Entry 5F3W (X-ray diffraction, 3.11 A resolution); this record covers chains C and D of the 6 polymer chains in the assembly.

Chain C:
Molecule: DNA double-strand break repair protein Mre11
Organism: Methanocaldococcus jannaschii DSM 2661
Notes: EC 3.1.-.-
Reference sequence: Q58719 (MRE11_METJA); residues 1-366 here = UniProt positions 1-366
Sequence (386 residues; numbered -19 to 366; the number before each row is that of its first residue; numbers below 1 keep their minus sign (Met-19 is residue -19)):
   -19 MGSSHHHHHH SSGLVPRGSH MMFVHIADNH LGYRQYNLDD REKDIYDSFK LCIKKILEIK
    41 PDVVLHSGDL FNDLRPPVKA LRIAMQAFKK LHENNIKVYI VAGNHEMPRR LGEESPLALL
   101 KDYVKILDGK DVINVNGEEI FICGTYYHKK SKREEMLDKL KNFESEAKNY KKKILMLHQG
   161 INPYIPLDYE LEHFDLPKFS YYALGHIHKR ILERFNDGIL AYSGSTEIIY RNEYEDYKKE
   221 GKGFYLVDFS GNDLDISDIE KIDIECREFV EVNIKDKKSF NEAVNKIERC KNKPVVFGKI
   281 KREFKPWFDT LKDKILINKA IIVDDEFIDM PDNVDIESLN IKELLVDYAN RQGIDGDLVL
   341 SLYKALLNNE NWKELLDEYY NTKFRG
Disordered / not traced: -19 to 0, 306-319, 366
Sequence notes: expression tag (-19 to 0)
Ion coordination: Mg2+ site 1: Asp8, Asp49; Mg2+ site 2 near Asp49 (its only coordinating residue here)
Curated features (UniProtKB/Swiss-Prot):
  - active site: His85 (Proton donor)
  - binding site (Mn(2+)): Asp8, His10, Asp49, Asn84, His158, His186, His188

Chain D:
Molecule: DNA double-strand break repair Rad50 ATPase
Organism: Methanocaldococcus jannaschii DSM 2661
Reference sequence: Q58718 (RAD50_METJA); numbering as in UniProt; present here: 1-190, 825-1005
Sequence (372 residues; each row starts with the number of its first residue; note: 633 numbers in that range are skipped by the numbering (no residue carries them; nothing is unmodelled there)):
     1 MSMILKEIRM NNFKSHVNSR IKFEKGIVAI IGENGSGKSS IFEAVFFALF GAGSNFNYDT
    61 IITKGKKSVY VELDFEVNGN NYKIIREYDS GRGGAKLYKN GKPYATTISA VNKAVNEILG
   121 VDRNMFLNSI YIKQGEIAKF LSLKPSEKLE TVAKLLGIDE FEKCYQKMGE IVKEYEKRLE
   181 RIEGELNYKE
   824 MESLKARLKE MSNLEKEKEK LTKFVEYLDK VRRIFGRNGF QAYLREKYVP LIQKYLNEAF
   884 SEFDLPYSFV ELTKDFEVRV HAPNGVLTID NLSGGEQIAV ALSLRLAIAN ALIGNRVECI
   944 ILDEPTVYLD ENRRAKLAEI FRKVKSIPQM IIITHHRELE DVADVIINVK KDGNVSKVKI
  1004 NG
Disordered / not traced: 189-190, 824-835
Sequence notes: linker (824)
Ligand contacts:
  - ATP-gamma-S (AGS; phosphothiophosphoric acid-adenylate ester), molecule 1: Lys14, Ser15, Glu33, Asn34, Gly35, Ser36, Gly37, Lys38, Ser39, Ser40, Asp59, Thr60, Ile61, Ile62, Thr63, Lys64, Gln134, Asp946, Glu947, Ile976, Lys994
  - ATP-gamma-S (AGS), molecule 2: Tyr890, Leu910, Asn914, Leu915, Ser916, Gly917, Gly918, Glu919
Curated features (UniProtKB/Swiss-Prot):
  - binding site (ATP): Lys14, Gly35 to Ser40, Ile62 to Lys64, Gln134
Reported in the primary citation:
  - mutagenesis - R86E, R92E, T107E: decreased binding to DNA

Chain C / chain D interface:
Pairs across the interface - 66 pairs, chain C then chain D:
  Tyr13(C) - Lys959(D)
  Tyr13(C) - Glu962(D)
  Arg14(C) - Asn955(D)
  Tyr16(C) - Asp887(D)
  Asn17(C) - Asp887(D)
  Asn17(C) - Asn955(D)
  Asn17(C) - Arg956(D)
  Asp53(C) - Asp984(D)
  Leu54(C) - Asp984(D)
  Arg55(C) - Arg980(D)
  Arg55(C) - Asp984(D)  salt bridge
  Arg89(C) - Glu983(D)
  Arg89(C) - Asp984(D)  salt bridge
  Arg90(C) - Arg980(D)
  Arg90(C) - Glu983(D)  salt bridge
  Glu93(C) - Arg980(D)  salt bridge
  Lys129(C) - Asp987(D)  hydrogen bond (side chain-backbone)
  Lys129(C) - Gly1005(D)  hydrogen bond (side chain-backbone)
  Lys132(C) - Gly1005(D)
  Tyr210(C) - Glu962(D)
  Lys299(C) - Asp887(D)  hydrogen bond (side chain-backbone)
  Ile301(C) - Ser891(D)
  Ile302(C) - Ser891(D)
  Asp304(C) - Phe892(D)
  Asp304(C) - His904(D)  salt bridge
  Asn320(C) - Asn938(D)
  Leu324(C) - Phe863(D)
  Leu325(C) - Phe863(D)  hydrophobic
  Asp327(C) - Tyr866(D)  hydrogen bond
  Tyr328(C) - Ile857(D)  hydrophobic
  Tyr328(C) - Gly862(D)  hydrogen bond (side chain-backbone)
  Tyr328(C) - Phe863(D)  hydrophobic
  Tyr328(C) - Tyr866(D)  hydrophobic
  Ala329(C) - Ile857(D)  hydrophobic
  Ile334(C) - Tyr850(D)
  Ile334(C) - Lys853(D)
  Ile334(C) - Val854(D)  hydrophobic
  Ile334(C) - Ile857(D)  hydrophobic
  Asp335(C) - Tyr850(D)  hydrogen bond (backbone-side chain)
  Leu338(C) - Tyr850(D)  hydrophobic
  Val339(C) - Phe858(D)  hydrophobic
  Leu342(C) - Met168(D)  hydrophobic
  Leu342(C) - Phe858(D)  hydrophobic
  Tyr343(C) - Phe161(D)  hydrophobic
  Leu346(C) - Cys164(D)  hydrophobic
  Leu346(C) - Lys167(D)  hydrogen bond (backbone-side chain)
  Leu346(C) - Ile171(D)  hydrophobic
  Leu347(C) - Glu160(D)
  Leu347(C) - Cys164(D)  hydrophobic
  Trp352(C) - Ile171(D)  hydrophobic
  Trp352(C) - Glu174(D)
  Leu356(C) - Ile171(D)  hydrophobic
  Leu356(C) - Tyr175(D)
  Leu356(C) - Phe847(D)
  Asp357(C) - Tyr175(D)  hydrogen bond
  Asp357(C) - Arg178(D)  salt bridge
  Tyr359(C) - Phe847(D)  hydrophobic
  Tyr360(C) - Glu840(D)
  Tyr360(C) - Lys843(D)  hydrogen bond (backbone-side chain)
  Tyr360(C) - Leu844(D)
  Tyr360(C) - Phe847(D)  hydrophobic
  Asn361(C) - Lys843(D)
  Phe364(C) - Lys843(D)
  Phe364(C) - Lys846(D)
  Phe364(C) - Phe847(D)  hydrophobic
  Phe364(C) - Tyr850(D)  hydrophobic
Interface residues without a listed pair, chain C (44 interface residues in all): Gln15, Leu167, Asp168, Ile321, Lys353, Arg365
Interface residues without a listed pair, chain D (42 interface residues in all): Lys163, Glu170, Leu867, Arg965, Lys968, Ile989

Summary:
44 residues of chain C face 42 of chain D across their interface; the contacts include 9 hydrogen bonds and 6
salt bridges. Polar pairs include Arg55(C)-Asp984(D), Arg89(C)-Asp984(D) and Arg90(C)-Glu983(D). Chain D binds
ATP-gamma-S. From the paper: R86E, R92E and T107E of chain D reduce binding to DNA.
Chain C is DNA double-strand break repair protein Mre11 and chain D is DNA double-strand break repair Rad50
ATPase, both from Methanocaldococcus jannaschii DSM 2661; the structure, Structure of the
ATPrS-Mre11/Rad50-DNA complex, was determined by X-ray diffraction, deposited together with 5DNY.
